Entry 4QM9 (X-ray diffraction, 2.30 A resolution); this record covers chain A.

# Chain A
Name: Cysteine dioxygenase
Organism: Bacillus subtilis subsp. subtilis
Notes: EC 1.13.11.20
UniProt: O32085 (CDOA_BACSU); numbering as in UniProt (aligned over 1-161)
Sequence (173 residues; row label = number of the first residue in the row; numbers below 1 keep their minus sign (Met-11 is residue -11)):
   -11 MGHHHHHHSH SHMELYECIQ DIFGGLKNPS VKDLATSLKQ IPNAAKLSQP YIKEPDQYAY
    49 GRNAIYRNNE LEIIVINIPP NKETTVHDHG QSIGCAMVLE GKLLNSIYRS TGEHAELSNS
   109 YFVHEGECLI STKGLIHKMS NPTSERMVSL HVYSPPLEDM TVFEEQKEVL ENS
Disordered / not traced: -11 to 0, 155-161
Differences from the reference sequence: initiating methionine (-11); expression tag (-10 to 0)
Bound ions: Fe ion: His75, His77, His125 (together with cysteine)
Small-molecule neighbours: cysteine (CYS): Tyr48, Arg50, Ile62, Ile64, Thr72, His75, His77, His125, Met127, His139, Tyr141, Leu145, Met148
Swiss-Prot annotation at these positions:
  - binding site (Fe cation): His75, His77, His125
From the paper describing this entry:
  - Fe ion coordination: His75, His77, His125
  - catalytic residues: Ser137, His139, Tyr141
  - binding site for cysteine: Tyr48, Arg50

# In short
Chain A binds cysteine. His75, His77 and His125 coordinate a Fe ion ion. From UniProt: 3 Fe cation-binding
residues. From the paper: catalytic residues Ser137, His139 and Tyr141; a binding site for cysteine at Tyr48
and Arg50.
Chain A is Cysteine dioxygenase (Bacillus subtilis subsp. subtilis); the structure, Crystal Structure of a
Putative Cysteine Dioxygenase From Bacillus subtilis with Cys-bound, was determined by X-ray diffraction
together with 4QM8 and 4QMA from the same study.
